Entry 6LPW (X-ray diffraction, 2.40 A resolution); this record covers chain B.

== Chain B ==
Name: Spermidine sinapoyl-CoA acyltransferase
From: Arabidopsis thaliana
Notes: EC 2.3.1.248
UniProtKB: O80467 (SDT_ARATH); numbering as in UniProt (aligned over 1-451)
Amino-acid sequence (451 residues; row label = number of the first residue in the row):
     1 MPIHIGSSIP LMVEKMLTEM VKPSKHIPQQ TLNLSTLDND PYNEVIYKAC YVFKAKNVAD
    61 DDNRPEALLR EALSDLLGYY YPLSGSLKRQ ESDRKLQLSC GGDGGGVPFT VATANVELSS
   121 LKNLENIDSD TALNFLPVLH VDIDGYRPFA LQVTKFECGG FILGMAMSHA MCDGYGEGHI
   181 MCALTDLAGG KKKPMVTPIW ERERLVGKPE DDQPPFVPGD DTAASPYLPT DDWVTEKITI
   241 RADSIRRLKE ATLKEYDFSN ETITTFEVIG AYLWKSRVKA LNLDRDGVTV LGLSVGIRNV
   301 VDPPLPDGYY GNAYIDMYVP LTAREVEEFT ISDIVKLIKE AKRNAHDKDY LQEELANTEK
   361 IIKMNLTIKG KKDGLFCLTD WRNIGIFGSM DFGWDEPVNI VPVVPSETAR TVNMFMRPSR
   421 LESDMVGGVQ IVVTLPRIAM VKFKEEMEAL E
Unresolved in the structure: 1-8, 58-62, 450-451
Small-molecule neighbours: spermidine (SPD): Y42, N43, Y47, H169, G292, L293, S294, Y314, D316, Y318, C377, L378, T379
From the paper describing this entry:
  - catalytic residues: H169
  - binding site for spermidine: N43, Y47, H169, G292, S294, Y314, D316, Y318, C377, T379, W381
  - specificity-determining residues: S294, D316
  - mutagenesis - N43A, Y47A, S294I (from 98 to 63%), S294W, Y314A, D316A, E354A/T358A, W381A: decreased catalytic activity on spermidine

== In short ==
Ligands of chain B: spermidine. From the paper: the catalytic residue H169; N43A, Y47A and S294I, among
others, reduce catalytic activity on spermidine; 8 substitutions were tested in all.
Chain B is Spermidine sinapoyl-CoA acyltransferase (Arabidopsis thaliana); the structure, Structure of
Spermidine disinapoyl transferases(SDT) from Arabidopsis thaliana, was determined by X-ray diffraction (same
publication as 6LPV).
